PDB entry 6A6F | X-ray diffraction, 2.10 A resolution | chains A and B

[Chain A (and B)]
Protein: Iron-sulfur cluster assembly scaffold protein NifU
From: Fervidobacterium islandicum
Notes: chain B of this document is another copy of the same molecule, construct and numbering; everything in this record applies to it too
Reference sequence: A0A1B0VLW5 (A0A1B0VLW5_FERIS); residues 1-135 here = UniProt positions 1-135
Amino-acid sequence (138 residues; numbered -2 to 135; the number before each row is that of its first residue; numbers below 1 keep their minus sign (Gly-2 is residue -2)):
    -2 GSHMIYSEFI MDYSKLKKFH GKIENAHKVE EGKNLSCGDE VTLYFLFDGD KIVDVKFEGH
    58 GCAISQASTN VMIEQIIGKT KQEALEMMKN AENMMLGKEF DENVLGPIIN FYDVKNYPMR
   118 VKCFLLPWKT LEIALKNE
Disordered / not traced: 134-135
Differences from the reference sequence: expression tag (-2 to 0)
Bound ions: Ni2+ site 1: Gly-2, Ser-1, His0; Ni2+ site 2: His17 (shared with His57(B) of chain B); Ni2+ site 3: Lys25, Glu27; Zn2+: Cys34, Asp36, Cys59, Cys120
Reported in the primary citation:
  - Zn2+ coordination: Cys34

[Chain A / chain B interface]
Pairs across the interface (22):
  Gly-2(A) with Glu5(B)
  Ser-1(A) with Glu5(B), hydrogen bond
  His0(A) with Tyr3(B); Glu5(B)
  Tyr3(A) with His0(B); Met8(B), hydrophobic; Lys12(B), hydrogen bond
  Ser4(A) with His0(B)
  Glu5(A) with Gly-2(B), hydrogen bond (side chain-backbone); Ser-1(B), hydrogen bond; His0(B)
  Met8(A) with Tyr3(B)
  Lys12(A) with Tyr3(B), hydrogen bond
  Lys14(A) with Cys34(B); Gly35(B), hydrogen bond (side chain-backbone)
  His17(A) with His57(B), hydrogen bond
  Cys34(A) with Lys14(B)
  Gly35(A) with Lys14(B)
  His57(A) with Lys14(B); His17(B), hydrogen bond; His57(B)
  Arg117(A) with Lys12(B)
Interface residues without a listed pair, chain A (19 interface residues in all): Asp9, Gly56, Cys59, Ala60, Gln63
Interface residues without a listed pair, chain B (18 interface residues in all): Ser4, Gly56, Cys59, Ala60, Gln63, Arg117

[Overview]
19 residues of chain A face 18 of chain B across their interface; the contacts include 8 hydrogen bonds. Polar
pairs include Ser-1(A)-Glu5(B), Tyr3(A)-Lys12(B) and Glu5(A)-Gly-2(B). The Ni2+ site 1 is built by Gly-2(A),
Ser-1(A) and His0(A). Lys25(A) and Glu27(A) coordinate Ni2+ site 3. The paper reports Zn2+ coordination by
Cys34(A).
Both chains are Iron-sulfur cluster assembly scaffold protein NifU (Fervidobacterium islandicum). Entry 6A6F
(Crystal structure of Putative iron-sulfur cluster assembly scaffold protein for SUF system (FiSufU) from
thermophilic Fervidobacterium ...) was determined by X-ray diffraction (same publication as 6A6E and 6A6G).
